4LV8 - chains A and B; structure by X-ray diffraction, 1.72 A resolution.

== Chain A ==
Name: Rhoptry protein 5 C
From: Toxoplasma gondii type I
UniProt: I6ZQR7 (I6ZQR7_TOXGO); residue numbers follow UniProt; this construct covers 175-541
Amino-acid sequence (371 residues; each row starts with the number of its first residue):
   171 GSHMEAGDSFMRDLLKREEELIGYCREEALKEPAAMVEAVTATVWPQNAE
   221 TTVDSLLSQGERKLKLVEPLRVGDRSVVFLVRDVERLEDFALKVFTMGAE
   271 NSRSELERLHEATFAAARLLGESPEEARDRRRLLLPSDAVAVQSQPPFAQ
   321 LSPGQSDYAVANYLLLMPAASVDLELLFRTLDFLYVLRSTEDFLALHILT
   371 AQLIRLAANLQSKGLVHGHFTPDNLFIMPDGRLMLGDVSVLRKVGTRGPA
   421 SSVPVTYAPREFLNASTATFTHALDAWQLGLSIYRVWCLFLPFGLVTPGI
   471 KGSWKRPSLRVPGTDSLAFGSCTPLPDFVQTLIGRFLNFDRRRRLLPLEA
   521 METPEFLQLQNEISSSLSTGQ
Disordered / not traced: 171-175, 290-292, 539-541
Construct notes: expression tag (171-174)
Disulfides: Cys458-Cys492
Residues lining bound ligands: ADP (adenosine-5'-diphosphate): Leu240, Arg241, Val242, Gly243, Asp244, Arg245, Ser246, Val248, Ala261, Lys263, Leu304, Met337, Pro338, Ala339, Ala340, Asp343, Asp393, Asn394, Phe396

== Chain B ==
Name: Interferon-inducible GTPase 1
From: Mus musculus
Notes: EC 3.6.5.-
UniProt: Q9QZ85 (IIGP1_MOUSE); numbering as in UniProt (aligned over 1-413)
Amino-acid sequence (423 residues; numbered -9 to 413; the number before each row is that of its first residue; numbers below 1 keep their minus sign (Gly-9 is residue -9)):
    -9 GSPGIPGSTTMGQLFSSPKSDENNDLPSSFTGYFKKFNTGRKIISQEILN
    41 LIELRMRKGNIQLTNSAISDALKEIDSSVLNVAVTGETGSGKSSFINTLR
    91 GIGNEEEGAAKTGVVEVTMERHPYKHPNIPNVVFWDLPGIGSTNFPPNTY
   141 LEKMKFYEYDFFIIISATRFKKNDIDIAKAISMMKKEFYFVRTKVDSDIT
   191 NEADGKPQTFDKEKVLQDIRLNCVNTFRENGIAEPPIFLLSNKNVCHYDF
   241 PVLMDKLISDLPIYKRHNFMVSLPNITDSVIEKKRQFLKQRIWLEGFAAD
   291 LVNIIPSLTFLLDSDLETLKKSMKFYRTVFGVDETSLQRLARDWEIEVDQ
   341 VEAMIKSPAVFKPTDEETIQERLSRYIQEFCLANGYLLPKNSFLKEIFYL
   391 KYYFLDMVTEDAKTLLKEICLRN
Disordered / not traced: -9 to 13, 331-337, 411-413
Construct notes: expression tag (-9 to 0)
Residues lining bound ligands: GDP (guanosine-5'-diphosphate): Glu77, Thr78, Gly79, Ser80, Gly81, Lys82, Ser83, Ser84, Asn94, Thr102, Thr183, Lys184, Asp186, Ser187, Leu230, Ser231, Asn232, Lys233
Swiss-Prot annotation at these positions:
  - binding site (GDP): Gly79, Gly81, Lys82, Ser83, Ser84, Thr102, Gly103, Lys184, Asp186, Ser187, Asn232
  - modified residue ((Microbial infection) Phosphothreonine): Thr102, Thr108
  - lipidation: Gly2 (N-myristoyl glycine)
  - mutagenesis: Gly2 (G2A: Protein is detected exclusively in the aqueous phase), Lys82 (K82A: Constitutively active. Binds GTP but fails to hydrolyze it. Does not localize to the parasitophorous vacuole membrane following T.gondii infection), Ser83 (S83N: Abrogates interaction with HOOK3. Greatly reduces binding affinity for GDP and GTP. Abolishes GTP-dependent oligomer formation), Thr102 (T102A: Abolishes interaction with T.gondii GRA7. Abolishes GTPase activity. Reduces GTP-dependent oligomerization; T102D: Abolishes GTPase activity. Reduces GTP-dependent oligomerization ...), Thr108 (T108A: Abolishes interaction with T.gondii GRA7. Abolishes GTPase activity. Reduces GTP-dependent oligomerization; T108D: Abolishes GTPase activity. Reduces GTP-dependent oligomerization ...), Lys161 (K161E: Blocks T.gondii ROP5 binding), Lys162 (K162E: Blocks T.gondii ROP5 binding), Asp164 (D164A: Blocks T.gondii ROP5 binding), Lys196 (K196D: Blocks T.gondii ROP5 binding), Pro197 (P197H: Blocks T.gondii ROP5 binding), Asn212 (N212R: Blocks T.gondii ROP5 binding), Cys213 (C213R: Blocks T.gondii ROP5 binding)

== Chain A / chain B interface ==
Contacting residue pairs (36):
  Glu188(A) with Lys196(B), salt bridge
  Glu190(A) with Gly195(B); Lys196(B); Pro197(B); Gln198(B), hydrogen bond (side chain-backbone)
  Leu191(A) with Gly195(B); Lys196(B)
  Tyr194(A) with Asp194(B); Gly195(B)
  Asp352(A) with Arg159(B), salt bridge
  Phe353(A) with Asn191(B), hydrogen bond (backbone-side chain)
  Leu354(A) with Glu192(B)
  Tyr355(A) with Arg159(B)
  Arg358(A) with Glu192(B), salt bridge; Asp208(B), salt bridge; Ile209(B); Asn212(B), hydrogen bond (backbone-side chain)
  Thr360(A) with Asn215(B), hydrogen bond; Glu219(B), hydrogen bond
  Phe363(A) with Asn212(B)
  Leu459(A) with Arg159(B)
  Phe489(A) with Lys162(B)
  Gly490(A) with Lys161(B); Lys162(B), hydrogen bond (backbone-backbone); Asn163(B), hydrogen bond (backbone-backbone)
  Ser491(A) with Glu77(B), hydrogen bond; Lys161(B), hydrogen bond (backbone-side chain)
  Cys492(A) with Phe160(B); Lys161(B); Lys162(B), hydrogen bond (backbone-backbone)
  Thr493(A) with Phe160(B)
  Pro494(A) with Phe160(B); Lys161(B); Lys162(B); Ile165(B), hydrophobic
  Gln500(A) with Lys162(B)
Also at the interface, not in a pair above, chain A (23 interface residues in all): Val356, Leu357, Cys458, Leu495
Also at the interface, not in a pair above, chain B (22 interface residues in all): Asp188, Thr199, Val205

== Overview ==
Chain A and chain B form an interface of 23 and 22 residues respectively; the contacts include 10 hydrogen
bonds and 4 salt bridges. Among the polar pairs are Glu188(A)-Lys196(B), Asp352(A)-Arg159(B) and
Arg358(A)-Glu192(B). Bound to chain A: ADP. Bound to chain B: GDP.
Chain A is Rhoptry protein 5 C (Toxoplasma gondii type I) and chain B is Interferon-inducible GTPase 1 (Mus
musculus); the structure, Murine IRGa6 bound to Toxoplasma ROP5C, a pseudokinase GDI, was determined by X-ray
diffraction.
